7K61 - chains G and I of the 12 polymer chains in the assembly; structure by electron microscopy, 2.85 A resolution.

[Chain G]
Molecule: Histone H2A type 1-B/E
Organism: Homo sapiens
UniProtKB: P04908 (H2A1B_HUMAN); residues 0-129 here correspond to UniProt positions 1-130 (UniProt number = residue number + 1)
Chain sequence (130 residues; row label = number of the first residue in the row; numbering starts at 0):
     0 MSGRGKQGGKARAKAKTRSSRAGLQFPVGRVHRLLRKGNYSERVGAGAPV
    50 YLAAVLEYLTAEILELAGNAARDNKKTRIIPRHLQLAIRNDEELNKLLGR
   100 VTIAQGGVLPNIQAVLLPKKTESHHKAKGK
Disordered / not traced: 0-9, 119-129
Swiss-Prot annotation at these positions:
  - modified residue: Ser-1 (N-acetylserine), Arg-3 (Citrulline), Lys-5 (N6-(2-hydroxyisobutyryl)lysine), Lys-9 (N6-(2-hydroxyisobutyryl)lysine), Lys-13 (N6-(beta-hydroxybutyryl)lysine), Lys-36 (N6-(2-hydroxyisobutyryl)lysine), Lys-74 (N6-(2-hydroxyisobutyryl)lysine), Lys-75 (N6-(2-hydroxyisobutyryl)lysine), Lys-95 (N6-(2-hydroxyisobutyryl)lysine), Gln-104 (N5-methylglutamine), Lys-118 (N6-(2-hydroxyisobutyryl)lysine), Lys-119 (N6-crotonyllysine), Thr-120 (Phosphothreonine), Lys-125 (N6-crotonyllysine)
  - cross-link (Glycyl lysine isopeptide (Lys-Gly)): Lys-13 (interchain with G-Cter in ubiquitin), Lys-15 (interchain with G-Cter in ubiquitin), Lys-119 (interchain with G-Cter in ubiquitin)

[Chain I]
Molecule: 197-nt DNA strand
Organism: Homo sapiens
Sequence (197 nucleotides; each row starts with the number of its first residue):
     1 GGGCTGGACCCTATACGCGGCCGCCCTGGAGAATCCCGGTGCCGAGGCCG
    51 CTCAATTGGTCGTAGACAGCTCTAGCACCGCTTAAACGCACGTACGCGCT
   101 GTCCCCCGCGTTTTAACCGCCAAGGGGATTACTCCCTAGTCTCCAGGCAC
   151 GTGTCAGATATATACATCCTGTGCATGTATTGAACAGCGACCACCCC

[Chain G / chain I interface]
Pairs across the interface (17):
  Arg-11(G) / DT56(I)  hydrogen bond to the base
  Arg-11(G) / DT57(I)  hydrogen bond to the base
  Ala-12(G) / DG58(I)  hydrogen bond to the phosphate
  Lys-13(G) / DT57(I)  phosphate contact
  Ala-14(G) / DT56(I)  phosphate contact
  Ala-14(G) / DT57(I)  phosphate contact
  Lys-15(G) / DT56(I)  phosphate contact
  Lys-15(G) / DT57(I)  hydrogen bond to the phosphate
  Thr-16(G) / DT56(I)  phosphate contact
  Arg-17(G) / DT56(I)  salt bridge to the phosphate
  Arg-20(G) / DT57(I)  salt bridge to the phosphate
  Gly-28(G) / DA55(I)  phosphate contact
  Gly-28(G) / DT56(I)  phosphate contact
  Arg-29(G) / DA55(I)  phosphate contact
  Arg-32(G) / DA55(I)  salt bridge to the phosphate
  Arg-42(G) / DA64(I)  sugar contact
  Arg-77(G) / DA45(I)  sugar contact
Other interface residues (no listed pair), chain G (15 interface residues in all): Ala-10, Glu-41
Other interface residues (no listed pair), chain I (8 interface residues in all): DG46, DG62

[Overview]
15 residues of chain G face 8 of chain I across their interface, with 4 hydrogen bonds and 3 salt bridges.
Polar pairs include Arg-11(G)/DT56(I), Arg-11(G)/DT57(I) and Ala-12(G)/DG58(I).
Here chain G is Histone H2A type 1-B/E and chain I is a 197-nt DNA strand, both from Homo sapiens. Entry 7K61
(Cryo-EM structure of 197bp nucleosome aided by scFv) was determined by electron microscopy, deposited
together with 7K5X, 7K5Y, 7K60 and 7K63.
